7CEE - chains A and B; structure by X-ray diffraction, 2.76 A resolution.

# Chain A (and B)
Name: Neuroligin-3
Source organism: Mus musculus
Notes: chain B of this document is another copy of the same molecule, construct and numbering; everything in this record applies to it too
UniProt: Q8BYM5 (NLGN3_MOUSE); residue numbers follow UniProt; this construct covers 36-684
Amino-acid sequence (655 residues; numbered 36 to 690; the number before each row is that of its first residue):
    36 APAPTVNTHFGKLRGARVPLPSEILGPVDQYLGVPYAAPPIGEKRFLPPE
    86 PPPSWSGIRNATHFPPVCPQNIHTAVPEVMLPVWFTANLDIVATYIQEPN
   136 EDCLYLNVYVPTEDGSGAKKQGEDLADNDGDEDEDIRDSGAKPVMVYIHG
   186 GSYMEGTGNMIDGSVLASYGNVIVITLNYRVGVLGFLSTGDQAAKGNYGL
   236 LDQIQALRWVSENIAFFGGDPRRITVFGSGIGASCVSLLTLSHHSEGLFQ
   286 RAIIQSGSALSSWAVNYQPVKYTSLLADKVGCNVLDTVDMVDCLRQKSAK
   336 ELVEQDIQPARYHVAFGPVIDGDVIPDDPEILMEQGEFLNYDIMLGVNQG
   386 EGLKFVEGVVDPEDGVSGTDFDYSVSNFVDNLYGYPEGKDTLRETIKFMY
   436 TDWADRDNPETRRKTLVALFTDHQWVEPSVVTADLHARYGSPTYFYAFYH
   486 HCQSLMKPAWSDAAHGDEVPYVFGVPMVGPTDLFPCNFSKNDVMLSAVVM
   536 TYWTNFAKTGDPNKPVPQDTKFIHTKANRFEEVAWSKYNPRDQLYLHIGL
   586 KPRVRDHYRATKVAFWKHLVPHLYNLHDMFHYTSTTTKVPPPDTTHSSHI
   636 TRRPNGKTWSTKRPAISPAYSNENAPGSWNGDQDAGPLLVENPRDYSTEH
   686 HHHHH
Unresolved in the structure: 36-37, 148-173, 555-567, 611-690 (chain B: 36-37, 148-174, 555-567, 611-690)
Cystine bridges: C103-C138, C317-C328, C487-C521
Covalent attachments: N-acetylglucosamine (NAG) linked to N95, N522
Sequence notes: expression tag (685-690)
Curated features (UniProtKB/Swiss-Prot):
  - glycosylation (N-linked (GlcNAc...) asparagine): N95, N522
  - mutagenesis: K586 to R590 (Reduced presynaptic differentiation)
What the authors report for this chain:
  - contacts within the chain: R448-W495
  - mutagenesis - D362A/E372A/N375A: abolished binding to NRXN1beta
  - disease-associated variants - R448C: decreased binding to NRXN1beta

# How chain A and chain B interact
Contacting residue pairs (27):
  T426(A) with L608(B)
  E429(A) with L604(B); H607(B)
  T430(A) with L604(B)
  F433(A) with M434(B), hydrophobic; T596(B); A599(B); F600(B), hydrophobic; L604(B), hydrophobic
  M434(A) with F433(B), hydrophobic
  W438(A) with H592(B); A595(B); T596(B); A599(B), hydrophobic; H603(B)
  A439(A) with H592(B), hydrogen bond (backbone-side chain)
  R441(A) with H603(B)
  H592(A) with W438(B); A439(B), hydrogen bond (side chain-backbone)
  A595(A) with W438(B)
  T596(A) with F433(B)
  A599(A) with F433(B); W438(B), hydrophobic
  F600(A) with F433(B), hydrophobic
  H603(A) with W438(B)
  L604(A) with F433(B), hydrophobic
  H607(A) with E429(B)
Other interface residues (no listed pair), chain A (17 interface residues in all): L608
Other interface residues (no listed pair), chain B (16 interface residues in all): T430, R441

# Summary
Chain A and chain B form an interface of 17 and 16 residues respectively; the contacts include 2 hydrogen
bonds. The hydrogen-bonded pair is A439(A)-H592(B). N-acetylglucosamine is covalently linked to N95(A) and
N522(A). From the paper: D362A/E372A/N375A of chain A abolish binding to NRXN1beta; contacts within the chain
involving R448(A) and W495(A).
Chain A and chain B are both Neuroligin-3 (Mus musculus); the structure, Crystal structure of mouse
neuroligin-3, was determined by X-ray diffraction together with 7CEG from the same study.
